Entry 7BD0 (X-ray diffraction, 1.06 A resolution); this record covers chain A.

== Chain A ==
Name: Lysozyme
From: Gallus gallus
Notes: EC 3.2.1.17
UniProtKB: P00698 (LYSC_CHICK); residues 1-129 here correspond to UniProt positions 19-147 (UniProt number = residue number + 18)
Amino-acid sequence (129 residues; each row starts with the number of its first residue):
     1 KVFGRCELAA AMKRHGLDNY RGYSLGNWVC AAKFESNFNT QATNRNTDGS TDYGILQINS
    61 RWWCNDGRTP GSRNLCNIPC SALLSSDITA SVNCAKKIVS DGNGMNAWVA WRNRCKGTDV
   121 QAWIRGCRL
Disulfide bonds: Cys6-Cys127, Cys30-Cys115, Cys64-Cys80, Cys76-Cys94
Ion coordination: Na+ site 1 near Lys13 (its only coordinating residue here); Na+ site 2: Ser60, Cys64, Ser72, Arg73
Swiss-Prot annotation at these positions:
  - active site: Glu35, Asp52
  - binding site (substrate): Asp101

== Overview ==
Ser60, Cys64, Ser72 and Arg73 coordinate Na+ site 2. Curated annotation (UniProt) lists active-site residues
Glu35 and Asp52 and substrate-binding residue Asp101.
Chain A is Lysozyme (Gallus gallus); the structure, The adduct of NAMI-A with Hen Egg White Lysozyme at 26
hours, was determined by X-ray diffraction together with 7BCU, 7BCX and 7BDM from the same study.
